Entry 9D6E (electron microscopy, 3.09 A resolution); this record covers chains A and C of the 18 polymer chains in the assembly.

[Chain A (and C)]
Protein: Gag polyprotein
From: Human immunodeficiency virus type 1 (NEW YORK-5 ISOLATE)
Notes: fragment: CA-SP1 domains; chain C of this document is another copy of the same molecule, construct and numbering; everything in this record applies to it too
UniProt: P12493 (GAG_HV1N5); residues 11-239 here correspond to UniProt positions 143-371 (UniProt number = residue number + 132)
Chain sequence (229 residues; numbered 11 to 239; the number before each row is that of its first residue):
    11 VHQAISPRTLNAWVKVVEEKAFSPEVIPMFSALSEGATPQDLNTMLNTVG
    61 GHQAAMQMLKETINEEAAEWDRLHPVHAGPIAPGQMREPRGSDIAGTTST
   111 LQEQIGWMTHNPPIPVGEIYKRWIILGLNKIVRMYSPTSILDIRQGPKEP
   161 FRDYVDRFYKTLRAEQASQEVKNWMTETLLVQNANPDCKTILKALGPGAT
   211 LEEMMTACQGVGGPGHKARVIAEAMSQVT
Not modelled in the structure: 11
Construct notes: engineered mutation I231 (Leu363 in P12493)
UniProt features mapped onto this chain:
  - region: N57 to Q95 (Interaction with human PPIA/CYPA and NUP153), P85 to P93 (PPIA/CYPA-binding loop)
  - modified residue: S16 (Phosphoserine)
Reported in the primary citation:
  - binding site for Bevirimat: K227, I231
  - conformationally variable residues (side-chain flip): K227
  - binding site for inositol hexakisphosphate: K158, K227

[Interface between chain A and chain C]
Contacting residue pairs - 39 pairs, chain A then chain C:
  P17(A) with T54(C)
  R18(A) with N57(C)
  L20(A) with P17(C), hydrophobic
  N21(A) with L20(C); N21(C); V24(C); T58(C)
  V24(A) with N21(C); K25(C)
  K25(A) with E28(C), salt bridge; Q176(C)
  E28(A) with K25(C)
  E29(A) with A177(C); S178(C); Q179(C); K182(C), salt bridge
  T54(A) with P17(C)
  N57(A) with R18(C)
  T58(A) with N21(C)
  L151(A) with V181(C), hydrophobic; W184(C), hydrophobic
  Q176(A) with E28(C); A177(C); S178(C)
  A177(A) with E29(C); Q176(C)
  Q179(A) with E29(C), hydrogen bond
  E180(A) with S149(C)
  V181(A) with L151(C), hydrophobic; E175(C)
  K182(A) with E29(C), salt bridge
  W184(A) with L151(C), hydrophobic; W184(C), hydrophobic; M185(C), hydrophobic; T188(C); L189(C), hydrophobic
  M185(A) with W184(C), hydrophobic
  T188(A) with W184(C)
  L189(A) with W184(C), hydrophobic
Interface residues without a listed pair, chain A (26 interface residues in all): I150, E175, S178, Q192
Interface residues without a listed pair, chain C (27 interface residues in all): I150, E180, Q192

[In short]
Chain A and chain C form an interface of 26 and 27 residues respectively, with 1 hydrogen bond and 3 salt
bridges. Polar contacts include K25(A)-E28(C), E29(A)-K182(C) and Q179(A)-E29(C). From the paper: a binding
site for Bevirimat at K227(A) and I231(A); a binding site for inositol hexakisphosphate at K158(A) and
K227(A).
Chain A and chain C are both Gag polyprotein (Human immunodeficiency virus type 1 (NEW YORK-5 ISOLATE)); the
structure, Gag CA-SP1 immature lattice bound with Bevirimat from enveloped virus like particles, was
determined by electron microscopy (same publication as 9CWV, 9D6C, 9D6D, 9D88 and 9DWD).
